PDB entry 1XVF | X-ray diffraction, 2.00 A resolution | chains C and D of the 6 polymer chains in the assembly

Chain C (and D):
Protein: Methane monooxygenase component A beta chain
From: Methylococcus capsulatus
Notes: EC 1.14.13.25; fragment: beta subunit; chain D of this document is another copy of the same molecule, construct and numbering; everything in this record applies to it too
UniProtKB: P18798 (MEMB_METCA); numbering as in UniProt (aligned over 1-389)
Sequence (389 residues; numbered 1 to 389; the number before each row is that of its first residue):
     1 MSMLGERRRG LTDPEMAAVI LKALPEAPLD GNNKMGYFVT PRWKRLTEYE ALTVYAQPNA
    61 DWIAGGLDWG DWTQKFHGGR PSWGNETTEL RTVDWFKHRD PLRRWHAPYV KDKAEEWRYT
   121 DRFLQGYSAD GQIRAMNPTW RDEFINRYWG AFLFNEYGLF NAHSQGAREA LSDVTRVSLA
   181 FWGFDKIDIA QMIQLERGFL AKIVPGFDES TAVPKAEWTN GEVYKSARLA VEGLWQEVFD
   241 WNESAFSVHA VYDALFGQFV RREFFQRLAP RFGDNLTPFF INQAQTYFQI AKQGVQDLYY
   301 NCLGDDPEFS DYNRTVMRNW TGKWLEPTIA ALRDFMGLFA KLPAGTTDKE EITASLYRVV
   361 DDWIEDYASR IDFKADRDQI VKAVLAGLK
Disordered / not traced: 1

Chain C / chain D interface:
Contacting residue pairs (64):
  Met3(C) - Pro25(D)
  Met3(C) - Glu26(D)
  Leu4(C) - Leu21(D)  hydrophobic
  Leu4(C) - Leu24(D)  hydrophobic
  Leu11(C) - Thr12(D)
  Thr12(C) - Leu11(D)
  Pro14(C) - Pro14(D)
  Pro14(C) - Ala17(D)  hydrophobic
  Pro14(C) - Ala18(D)
  Pro14(C) - Leu21(D)
  Ala18(C) - Pro14(D)
  Leu24(C) - Leu4(D)  hydrophobic
  Pro25(C) - Met3(D)
  Ala27(C) - Met3(D)
  Pro28(C) - Met3(D)
  Lys111(C) - Arg118(D)
  Asp112(C) - Arg118(D)  salt bridge
  Asp112(C) - Arg122(D)  salt bridge
  Glu115(C) - Glu115(D)
  Glu115(C) - Arg118(D)  salt bridge
  Glu115(C) - Arg122(D)  salt bridge
  Glu116(C) - Tyr119(D)
  Glu116(C) - Arg122(D)  salt bridge
  Arg118(C) - Lys111(D)
  Arg118(C) - Asp112(D)  salt bridge
  Arg118(C) - Glu115(D)  salt bridge
  Tyr119(C) - Glu116(D)
  Tyr119(C) - Gln283(D)
  Arg122(C) - Asp112(D)  salt bridge
  Arg122(C) - Glu115(D)  salt bridge
  Arg122(C) - Glu116(D)  salt bridge
  Arg122(C) - Thr286(D)
  Phe123(C) - Asn282(D)
  Gly126(C) - Gln289(D)
  Ala129(C) - Gln289(D)
  Asp130(C) - Gln258(D)  hydrogen bond
  Asp130(C) - Arg262(D)  salt bridge
  Asp130(C) - Gln285(D)
  Asp130(C) - Gln289(D)  hydrogen bond
  Gln132(C) - Gln266(D)  hydrogen bond
  Arg134(C) - Arg262(D)
  Arg134(C) - Arg358(D)
  Arg134(C) - Asp362(D)  salt bridge
  Gln258(C) - Asp130(D)  hydrogen bond
  Arg262(C) - Asp130(D)  salt bridge
  Arg262(C) - Arg134(D)
  Gln266(C) - Gln132(D)  hydrogen bond
  Gln266(C) - Asn275(D)  hydrogen bond (backbone-side chain)
  Pro270(C) - Pro270(D)  hydrophobic
  Pro270(C) - Asn275(D)
  Asn275(C) - Gln266(D)  hydrogen bond (side chain-backbone)
  Asn275(C) - Pro270(D)
  Asn275(C) - Pro278(D)
  Pro278(C) - Asn275(D)
  Asn282(C) - Phe123(D)
  Gln283(C) - Tyr119(D)  hydrogen bond
  Gln285(C) - Asp130(D)
  Gln285(C) - Gln132(D)
  Thr286(C) - Arg122(D)
  Gln289(C) - Gly126(D)
  Gln289(C) - Ala129(D)
  Gln289(C) - Asp130(D)  hydrogen bond
  Arg358(C) - Arg134(D)
  Asp362(C) - Arg134(D)  salt bridge
Interface residues without a listed pair, chain C (41 interface residues in all): Ala17, Leu21, Glu26, Phe279, Lys292
Interface residues without a listed pair, chain D (39 interface residues in all): Arg271, Phe279

Overview:
The interface between chain C and chain D involves 41 residues on one side and 39 on the other, with 9
hydrogen bonds and 14 salt bridges. Polar pairs include Asp112(C)-Arg118(D), Asp112(C)-Arg122(D) and
Glu115(C)-Arg118(D).
Chain C and chain D are both Methane monooxygenase component A beta chain (Methylococcus capsulatus); the
structure, soluble methane monooxygenase hydroxylase: chloropropanol soaked structure, was determined by X-ray
diffraction, deposited together with 1XU3, 1XU5, 1XVB, 1XVC, 1XVD, 1XVE and 1XVG.
